Entry 8U8L (X-ray diffraction, 2.20 A resolution); this record covers chains D and B of the 4 polymer chains in the assembly.

# Chain D
Molecule: 19-nt DNA strand
Sequence (19 nucleotides; each row starts with the number of its first residue):
     1 CTGTTAGGCT TAGGCTTAG
Metal / ion sites: Cs+ site 1 near DT2 (its only coordinating residue here); Cs+ site 2: DT4, DT5

# Chain B
Name: Double-strand telomeric DNA-binding proteins 2
Source organism: Caenorhabditis elegans
UniProtKB: Q22429 (Q22429_CAEEL); residues 352-475 here = UniProt positions 352-475
Chain sequence (125 residues; each row starts with the number of its first residue):
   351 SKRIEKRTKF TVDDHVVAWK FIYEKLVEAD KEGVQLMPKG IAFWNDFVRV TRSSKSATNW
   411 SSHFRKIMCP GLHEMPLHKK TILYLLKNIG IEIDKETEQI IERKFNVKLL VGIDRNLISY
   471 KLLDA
Unresolved in the structure: 351, 475
Construct notes: expression tag (351)
Metal / ion sites: Cs+: Leu436, Lys437, Leu467

# Interface between chain D and chain B
Residue-residue contacts - 23 pairs, chain D then chain B:
  DT4(D) with Met387(B), phosphate contact; Gly390(B), sugar contact; Ile391(B), hydrogen bond to the phosphate; Ala392(B), hydrogen bond to the phosphate
  DT5(D) with Met387(B), phosphate contact; Lys389(B), sugar contact; Gly390(B), phosphate contact; Ile391(B), base contact; Arg415(B), phosphate contact
  DA6(D) with Lys389(B), salt bridge to the phosphate; Arg415(B), hydrogen bond to the base
  DG7(D) with Arg415(B), hydrogen bond to the base; Lys416(B), base contact
  DG8(D) with Lys416(B), hydrogen bond to the base
  DT10(D) with Arg357(B), base contact
  DT11(D) with Arg357(B), hydrogen bond to the base
  DA12(D) with Ile354(B), phosphate contact; Glu355(B), sugar contact; Arg357(B), hydrogen bond to the sugar
  DG13(D) with Lys356(B), phosphate contact; Arg357(B), hydrogen bond to the phosphate; Lys359(B), phosphate contact
  DG14(D) with Lys359(B), salt bridge to the phosphate
Other interface residues (no listed pair), chain D (11 interface residues in all): DG3
Other interface residues (no listed pair), chain B (14 interface residues in all): Ser411, Ser412

# Overview
Chain D and chain B form an interface of 11 and 14 residues respectively, with 8 hydrogen bonds and 2 salt
bridges. Among the polar pairs are DA6(D)-Arg415(B), DG7(D)-Arg415(B) and DG8(D)-Lys416(B). DT4(D) and DT5(D)
coordinate Cs+ site 2. Leu436(B), Lys437(B) and Leu467(B) coordinate Cs+.
Chain D is a 19-nt DNA strand and chain B is Double-strand telomeric DNA-binding proteins 2 (Caenorhabditis
elegans); the structure, X-ray crystal structure of TEBP-2 MCD3 with ds DNA, was determined by X-ray
diffraction together with 8U8M from the same study.
